Entry 6EBE (X-ray diffraction, 1.88 A resolution); this record covers chain A.

# Chain A
Protein: Carbonic anhydrase 2
Source organism: Homo sapiens
Notes: EC 4.2.1.1
UniProt: P00918 (CAH2_HUMAN); the author numbering skips numbers that UniProt does not, so the offset changes along the chain: 4-125 = UniProt 4-125; 127-261 = UniProt 126-260
Amino-acid sequence (257 residues; numbered 4 to 261; 1 number in that range is skipped by the numbering (no residue carries it; nothing is unmodelled there); the number before each row is that of its first residue):
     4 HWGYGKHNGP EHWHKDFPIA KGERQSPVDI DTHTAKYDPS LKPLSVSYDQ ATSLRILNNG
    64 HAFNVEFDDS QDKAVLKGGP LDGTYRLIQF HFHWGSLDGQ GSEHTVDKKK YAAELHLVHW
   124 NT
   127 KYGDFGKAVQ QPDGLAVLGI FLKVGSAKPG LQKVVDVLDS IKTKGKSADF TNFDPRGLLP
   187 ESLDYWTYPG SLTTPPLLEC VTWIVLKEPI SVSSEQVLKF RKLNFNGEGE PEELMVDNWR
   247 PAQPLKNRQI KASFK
UniProt features mapped onto this chain:
  - active site: H64 (Proton donor/acceptor)
  - binding site (Zn(2+)): H94, H96, H119
  - binding site (substrate): T199, T200
  - site: Y7 (Fine-tunes the proton-transfer properties of H-64), N62 (Fine-tunes the proton-transfer properties of H-64), N67 (Fine-tunes the proton-transfer properties of H-64), Q92 (Involved in the binding of some activators, including histamine and L-histidine)
  - modified residue (Phosphoserine): S166, S173
Metal / ion sites: Zn2+: H94, H96, H119 (together with J3V)
Small-molecule neighbours: J3V (4-hydroxy-3-nitro-5-({[4-(trifluoromethyl)phenyl]carbamoyl}amino)benzene-1-sulfonamide): N62, A65, N67, Q92, H94, H96, E106, H119, V121, F131, V135, V143, L198, T199, T200, P202, L204, W209
What the authors report for this chain:
  - binding site for J3V: N62, N67, Q92, F131, V135, L198, T199
  - specificity-determining residues: F131 (proposed by the authors, not directly observed)

# Overview
Ligands of chain A: compound J3V. H94, H96 and H119 form the Zn2+ site. UniProt lists active-site residue H64,
3 Zn2+-binding residues and substrate-binding residues T199 and T200. From the paper: a binding site for J3V
at N62, N67 and Q92 among others; the specificity determinant F131.
Chain A is Carbonic anhydrase 2 (Homo sapiens); the structure, Bioreductive
4-hydroxy-3-nitro-5-ureido-benzenesulfonamides selectively target the tumor-associated carbonic anhydrase
isoforms IX and XII and show hypoxia-enhanced cytotoxicity ..., was determined by X-ray diffraction (same
publication as 6ECZ, 6EDA, 6EEA, 6EEH and 6EEO).
